7U0J - chains D and I of the 12 polymer chains in the assembly; structure by electron microscopy, 2.70 A resolution.

Chain D:
Molecule: Histone H2B type 2-E
From: Homo sapiens
UniProt: Q16778 (H2B2E_HUMAN); residue numbers follow UniProt; this construct covers 1-126
Amino-acid sequence (126 residues; each row starts with the number of its first residue):
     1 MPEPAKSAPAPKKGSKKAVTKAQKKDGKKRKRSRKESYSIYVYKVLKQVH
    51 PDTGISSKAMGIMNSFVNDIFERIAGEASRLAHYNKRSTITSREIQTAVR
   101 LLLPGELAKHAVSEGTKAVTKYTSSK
Disordered / not traced: 1-30, 126
Swiss-Prot annotation at these positions:
  - modified residue: Pro2 (N-acetylproline), Glu3 (ADP-ribosyl glutamic acid), Lys6 (N6-(2-hydroxyisobutyryl)lysine), Ser7 (ADP-ribosylserine), Lys12 (N6-(beta-hydroxybutyryl)lysine), Lys13 (N6-(2-hydroxyisobutyryl)lysine), Ser15 (Phosphoserine), Lys16 (N6-acetyllysine), Lys17 (N6-(beta-hydroxybutyryl)lysine), Lys21 (N6-(2-hydroxyisobutyryl)lysine), Lys24 (N6-(2-hydroxyisobutyryl)lysine), Lys25 (N6-(2-hydroxyisobutyryl)lysine), Lys35 (N6-(2-hydroxyisobutyryl)lysine), Glu36 (PolyADP-ribosyl glutamic acid), Ser37 (Phosphoserine), Lys44 (N6-(2-hydroxyisobutyryl)lysine), Lys47 (N6-(2-hydroxyisobutyryl)lysine), Lys58 (N6,N6-dimethyllysine), Arg80 (Dimethylated arginine), Lys86 (N6,N6,N6-trimethyllysine) and 6 more in UniProt
  - glycosylation: Ser113 (O-linked (GlcNAc) serine)
  - cross-link (Glycyl lysine isopeptide (Lys-Gly)): Lys6 (interchain with G-Cter in SUMO2), Lys21 (interchain with G-Cter in SUMO2), Lys35 (interchain with G-Cter in ubiquitin), Lys121 (interchain with G-Cter in ubiquitin)

Chain I:
Molecule: 162-nt DNA strand
Sequence (162 nucleotides; row label = number of the first residue in the row):
     1 AGTGGTATTAACATATCCTCAGTGGTGAGTATTAACATGGAACTTACTCC
    51 AACAATACAGATGCTGAATAAATGTAGTCTAAGTGAAGGAAGAAGGAAAG
   101 GTGGGAGCTGCCATCACTCAGAATTGTCCAGCAGGGATTGTGCAAGCTTG
   151 TGAATAAAGACA
Disordered / not traced: 1-10, 160-162

How chain D and chain I interact:
Contacting residue pairs (14; chain D residue first):
  Lys31(D) - DT114(I)  phosphate contact
  Lys31(D) - DC115(I)  phosphate contact
  Arg32(D) - DT114(I)  sugar contact
  Ser33(D) - DT114(I)  hydrogen bond to the phosphate
  Tyr43(D) - DA31(I)  hydrogen bond to the phosphate
  Gly54(D) - DA31(I)  phosphate contact
  Ile55(D) - DT30(I)  phosphate contact
  Ile55(D) - DA31(I)  hydrogen bond to the phosphate
  Ser56(D) - DT30(I)  phosphate contact
  Ser57(D) - DT30(I)  hydrogen bond to the phosphate
  Arg87(D) - DC50(I)  phosphate contact
  Arg87(D) - DA51(I)  salt bridge to the phosphate
  Ser88(D) - DC50(I)  hydrogen bond to the phosphate
  Thr89(D) - DC50(I)  phosphate contact
Also at the interface, not in a pair above, chain D (12 interface residues in all): Arg34
Also at the interface, not in a pair above, chain I (10 interface residues in all): DT32, DT38, DG39, DC49

In short:
12 residues of chain D face 10 of chain I across their interface, with 5 hydrogen bonds and 1 salt bridge.
Polar pairs include Ser33(D)-DT114(I), Tyr43(D)-DA31(I) and Ile55(D)-DA31(I).
Chain D is Histone H2B type 2-E (Homo sapiens) and chain I is a 162-nt DNA strand; the structure, Structure of
162bp LIN28b nucleosome, was determined by electron microscopy together with 7U0G, 7U0I, 8DK5, 8SPS and 8SPU
from the same study.
